2NVM - chains A and B; structure by X-ray diffraction, 2.19 A resolution.

Chain A (and B):
Molecule: FdxN element excision controlling factor XisI
Source organism: Anabaena variabilis ATCC 29413
Notes: chain B of this document is another copy of the same molecule, construct and numbering; everything in this record applies to it too
UniProtKB: Q3MD55 (Q3MD55_ANAVT); residue numbers follow UniProt; this construct covers 1-125
Sequence (126 residues; numbered 0 to 125; the number before each row is that of its first residue; numbering starts at 0):
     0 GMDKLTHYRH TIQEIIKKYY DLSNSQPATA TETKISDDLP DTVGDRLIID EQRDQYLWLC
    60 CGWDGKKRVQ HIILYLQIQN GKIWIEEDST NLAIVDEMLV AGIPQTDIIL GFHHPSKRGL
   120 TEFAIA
Disordered / not traced: 0-1, 25-37, 119-125 (chain B: 0-1, 25-37)
Modified positions: Mse1 (selenomethionine); Mse97 (selenomethionine; parent Met)
Differences from the reference sequence: expression tag (0)

How chain A and chain B interact:
Contacting residue pairs (76; chain A residue first):
  Lys16(A) - Arg52(B)
  Pro39(A) - Gln78(B)
  Pro39(A) - Trp83(B)  hydrophobic
  Asp40(A) - Trp83(B)
  Asp40(A) - Pro114(B)
  Asp40(A) - Arg117(B)  salt bridge
  Arg45(A) - Gln54(B)
  Arg45(A) - Tyr74(B)  hydrogen bond
  Arg45(A) - Gln76(B)  hydrogen bond
  Arg45(A) - Gln78(B)  hydrogen bond
  Arg45(A) - Glu85(B)  salt bridge
  Leu46(A) - Asp49(B)
  Leu46(A) - Arg52(B)
  Leu46(A) - Gln54(B)
  Ile47(A) - Ile47(B)  hydrophobic
  Ile47(A) - Asp49(B)
  Ile47(A) - Gln54(B)
  Ile47(A) - Leu56(B)  hydrophobic
  Ile47(A) - Tyr74(B)  hydrophobic
  Ile48(A) - Ile48(B)
  Ile48(A) - Asp49(B)  hydrogen bond (backbone-side chain)
  Ile48(A) - Arg52(B)
  Asp49(A) - Leu46(B)
  Asp49(A) - Ile47(B)
  Asp49(A) - Ile48(B)  hydrogen bond (side chain-backbone)
  Arg52(A) - Leu46(B)
  Arg52(A) - Ile48(B)
  Gln54(A) - Arg45(B)
  Gln54(A) - Leu46(B)
  Gln54(A) - Ile47(B)
  Leu56(A) - Ile47(B)  hydrophobic
  Leu56(A) - Leu58(B)  hydrophobic
  Leu58(A) - Leu56(B)  hydrophobic
  Leu58(A) - Ile71(B)  hydrophobic
  Leu58(A) - Tyr74(B)
  Cys60(A) - Glu85(B)
  Trp62(A) - Gly110(B)  hydrogen bond (side chain-backbone)
  Trp62(A) - Phe111(B)
  Trp62(A) - His112(B)
  Trp62(A) - His113(B)
  Trp62(A) - Pro114(B)
  Trp62(A) - Arg117(B)
  Gly64(A) - His113(B)  hydrogen bond (backbone-side chain)
  Lys65(A) - His113(B)
  Arg67(A) - Glu85(B)  salt bridge
  Arg67(A) - Gly110(B)
  Arg67(A) - Phe111(B)
  Gln69(A) - Ile71(B)
  Gln69(A) - Glu85(B)
  Gln69(A) - Glu86(B)  hydrogen bond
  Ile71(A) - Leu58(B)  hydrophobic
  Ile71(A) - Gln69(B)
  Tyr74(A) - Arg45(B)  hydrogen bond
  Tyr74(A) - Ile47(B)  hydrophobic
  Tyr74(A) - Leu58(B)
  Gln76(A) - Arg45(B)  hydrogen bond
  Gln78(A) - Pro39(B)
  Gln78(A) - Arg45(B)  hydrogen bond
  Trp83(A) - Pro39(B)  hydrophobic
  Trp83(A) - Asp40(B)
  Glu85(A) - Arg45(B)  salt bridge
  Glu85(A) - Arg67(B)  salt bridge
  Glu85(A) - Gln69(B)
  Glu86(A) - Gln69(B)  hydrogen bond
  Gly110(A) - Trp62(B)  hydrogen bond (backbone-side chain)
  Gly110(A) - Arg67(B)
  Phe111(A) - Trp62(B)
  Phe111(A) - Arg67(B)
  His112(A) - Trp62(B)
  His113(A) - Trp62(B)
  His113(A) - Gly64(B)  hydrogen bond (side chain-backbone)
  His113(A) - Lys65(B)
  Pro114(A) - Asp40(B)
  Pro114(A) - Trp62(B)
  Arg117(A) - Asp40(B)  salt bridge
  Arg117(A) - Trp62(B)
Also at the interface, not in a pair above, chain B (31 interface residues in all): Lys16, Cys60

In short:
Chain A and chain B each contribute 31 residues to their interface, with 14 hydrogen bonds and 6 salt bridges.
Among the polar pairs are Asp40(A)-Arg117(B), Arg45(A)-Glu85(B) and Arg67(A)-Glu85(B).
Both chains are FdxN element excision controlling factor XisI (Anabaena variabilis ATCC 29413). Entry 2NVM
(Crystal structure of fdxN element excision controlling factor XisI (YP_321976.1) from Anabaena Variabilis
ATCC 29413 at ...) was determined by X-ray diffraction together with 2OKF, 2NLV and 2INB from the same study.
